PDB entry 3TMR | X-ray diffraction, 2.00 A resolution | chains A and C of the 4 polymer chains in the assembly

# Chain A (and C)
Molecule: Green to red photoconvertible GPF-like protein EosFP
Organism: Lobophyllia hemprichii
Notes: chain C of this document is another copy of the same molecule, construct and numbering; everything in this record applies to it too
UniProtKB: Q5S6Z9 (Q5S6Z9_LOBHE); aligned to UniProt positions 1-226 over residues 1-226
Chain sequence (230 residues; numbered -5 to 226; 2 numbers in that range are skipped by the numbering (no residue carries them; nothing is unmodelled there); the number before each row is that of its first residue; numbers below 1 keep their minus sign (His-5 is residue -5)):
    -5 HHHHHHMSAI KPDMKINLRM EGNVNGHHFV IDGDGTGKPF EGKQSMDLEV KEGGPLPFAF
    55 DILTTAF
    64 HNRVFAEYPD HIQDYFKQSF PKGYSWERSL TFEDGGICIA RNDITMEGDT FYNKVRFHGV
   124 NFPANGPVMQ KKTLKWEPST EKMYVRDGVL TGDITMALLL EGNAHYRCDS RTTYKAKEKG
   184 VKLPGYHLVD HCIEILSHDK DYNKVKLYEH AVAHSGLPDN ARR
Unresolved in the structure: -5 to -1, 224-226 (chain C: -5 to 0, 224-226)
Sequence notes: expression tag (-5 to 0); chromophore (64, 64, 64); engineered mutation Ser173 (Phe in Q5S6Z9), Leu191 (Phe in Q5S6Z9)
Modified residues: His64 (circularized tri-peptide chromophore; CR8)
Glycans and other covalent adducts: covalent link Phe61-His64
Small-molecule neighbours: sulfite ion (SO3): Cys195, Ile196, Glu197, Tyr211, Glu212, His213

# Interface between chain A and chain C
Contacting residue pairs (56; chain A residue first):
  Glu96(A) with Arg149(C), salt bridge
  Glu140(A) with Tyr189(C)
  Pro141(A) with Tyr189(C); Leu191(C); Ser218(C); Gly219(C); Leu220(C)
  Ser142(A) with Lys145(C)
  Thr143(A) with Thr143(C); Lys145(C); Leu191(C)
  Lys145(A) with Ser142(C); Thr143(C); Thr158(C), hydrogen bond (side chain-backbone)
  Tyr147(A) with His168(C); Arg170(C)
  Arg149(A) with Glu96(C), salt bridge; Arg170(C)
  Asp156(A) with Thr158(C); Arg170(C), salt bridge
  Ile157(A) with Thr158(C)
  Thr158(A) with Lys145(C), hydrogen bond (backbone-side chain); Asp156(C); Ile157(C); Thr158(C), hydrogen bond
  Ala160(A) with Tyr189(C)
  His168(A) with Tyr147(C); Arg149(C), hydrogen bond (backbone-side chain); Tyr189(C)
  Arg170(A) with Tyr147(C); Asp156(C), salt bridge
  Tyr189(A) with Glu140(C); Pro141(C); Ala160(C); His168(C)
  Leu191(A) with Pro141(C); Thr143(C)
  Asp193(A) with Leu220(C); Asn223(C), hydrogen bond
  Cys195(A) with Leu220(C), hydrogen bond (side chain-backbone); Pro221(C)
  His213(A) with Leu220(C)
  Ala214(A) with Leu220(C), hydrophobic
  Val215(A) with Leu220(C)
  Ser218(A) with Pro141(C)
  Gly219(A) with Pro141(C)
  Leu220(A) with Pro141(C); Asp193(C); His194(C); Cys195(C), hydrogen bond (backbone-side chain); His213(C); Ala214(C), hydrophobic; Val215(C)
  Pro221(A) with Cys195(C); His213(C)
  Asn223(A) with Asp193(C), hydrogen bond
Also at the interface, not in a pair above, chain A (30 interface residues in all): Tyr169, Asp172, Arg174, His194
Also at the interface, not in a pair above, chain C (29 interface residues in all): Asp172, Arg174

# Summary
30 residues of chain A face 29 of chain C across their interface, with 8 hydrogen bonds and 4 salt bridges.
Polar contacts include Glu96(A)-Arg149(C), Asp156(A)-Arg170(C) and Lys145(A)-Thr158(C). Bound to chain A:
sulfite ion.
Chain A and chain C are both Green to red photoconvertible GPF-like protein EosFP (Lobophyllia hemprichii);
the structure, IrisFP, planar chromophore, was determined by X-ray diffraction together with 3TMT from the
same study.
